2OTL - chains 0 and C of the 31 polymer chains in the assembly; structure by X-ray diffraction, 2.70 A resolution.

# Chain 0
Molecule: 23S ribosomal RNA
From: Haloarcula marismortui
Sequence (2922 nucleotides; each row starts with the number of its first residue):
     2 UUGGCUACUA UGCCAGCUGG UGGAUUGCUC GGCUCAGGCG CUGAUGAAGG ACGUGCCAAG
    62 CUGCGAUAAG CCAUGGGGAG CCGCACGGAG GCGAAGAACC AUGGAUUUCC GAAUGAGAAU
   122 CUCUCUAACA AUUGCUUCGC GCAAUGAGGA ACCCCGAGAA CUGAAACAUC UCAGUAUCGG
   182 GAGGAACAGA AAACGCAAUG UGAUGUCGUU AGUAACCGCG AGUGAACGCG AUACAGCCCA
   242 AACCGAAGCC CUCACGGGCA AUGUGGUGUC AGGGCUACCU CUCAUCAGCC GACCGUCUCG
   302 ACGAAGUCUC UUGGAACAGA GCGUGAUACA GGGUGACAAC CCCGUACUCG AGACCAGUAC
   362 GACGUGCGGU AGUGCCAGAG UAGCGGGGGU UGGAUAUCCC UCGCGAAUAA CGCAGGCAUC
   422 GACUGCGAAG GCUAAACACA ACCUGAGACC GAUAGUGAAC AAGUAGUGUG AACGAACGCU
   482 GCAAAGUACC CUCAGAAGGG AGGCGAAAUA GAGCAUGAAA UCAGUUGGCG AUCGAGCGAC
   542 AGGGCAUACA AGGUCCCUCG ACGAAUGACC GACGCGCGAG CGUCCAGUAA GACUCACGGG
   602 AAGCCGAUGU UCUGUCGUAC GUUUUGAAAA ACGAGCCAGG GAGUGUGUCU GCAUGGCAAG
   662 UCUAACCGGA GUAUCCGGGG AGGCACAGGG AAACCGACAU GGCCGCAGGG CUUUGCCCGA
   722 GGGCCGCCGU CUUCAAGGGC GGGGAGCCAU GUGGACACGA CCCGAAUCCG GACGAUCUAC
   782 GCAUGGACAA GAUGAAGCGU GCCGAAAGGC ACGUGGAAGU CUGUUAGAGU UGGUGUCCUA
   842 CAAUACCCUC UCGUGAUCUA UGUGUAGGGG UGAAAGGCCC AUCGAGUCCG GCAACAGCUG
   902 GUUCCAAUCG AAACAUGUCG AAGCAUGACC UCCGCCGAGG UAGUCUGUGA GGUAGAGCGA
   962 CCGAUUGGUG UGUCCGCCUC CGAGAGGAGU CGGCACACCU GUCAAACUCC AAACUUACAG
  1022 ACGCCGUUUG ACGCGGGGAU UCCGGUGCGC GGGGUAAGCC UGUGUACCAG GAGGGGAACA
  1082 ACCCAGAGAU AGGUUAAGGU CCCCAAGUGU GGAUUAAGUG UAAUCCUCUG AAGGUGGUCU
  1142 CGAGCCCUAG ACAGCCGGGA GGUGAGCUUA GAAGCAGCUA CCCUCUAAGA AAAGCGUAAC
  1202 AGCUUACCGG CCGAGGUUUG AGGCGCCCAA AAUGAUCGGG ACUCAAAUCC ACCACCGAGA
  1262 CCUGUCCGUA CCACUCAUAC UGGUAAUCGA GUAGAUUGGC GCUCUAAUUG GAUGGAAGUA
  1322 GGGGUGAAAA CUCCUAUGGA CCGAUUAGUG ACGAAAAUCC UGGCCAUAGU AGCAGCGAUA
  1382 GUCGGGUGAG AACCCCGACG GCCUAAUGGA UAAGGGUUCC UCAGCACUGC UGAUCAGCUG
  1442 AGGGUUAGCC GGUCCUAAGU CAUACCGCAA CUCGACUAUG ACGAAAUGGG AAACGGGUUA
  1502 AUAUUCCCGU GCCACUAUGC AGUGAAAGUU GACGCCCUGG GGUCGAUCAC GCUGGGCAUU
  1562 CGCCCAGUCG AACCGUCCAA CUCCGUGGAA GCCGUAAUGG CAGGAAGCGG ACGAACGGCG
  1622 GCAUAGGGAA ACGUGAUUCA ACCUGGGGCC CAUGAAAAGA CGAGCAUAGU GUCCGUACCG
  1682 AGAACCGACA CAGGUGUCCA UGGCGGCGAA AGCCAAGGCC UGUCGGGAGC AACCAACGUU
  1742 AGGGAAUUCG GCAAGUUAGU CCCGUACCUU CGGAAGAAGG GAUGCCUGCU CCGGAACGGA
  1802 GCAGGUCGCA GUGACUCGGA AGCUCGGACU GUCUAGUAAC AACAUAGGUG ACCGCAAAUC
  1862 CGCAAGGACU CGUACGGUCA CUGAAUCCUG CCCAGUGCAG GUAUCUGAAC ACCUCGUACA
  1922 AGAGGACGAA GGACCUGUCA ACGGCGGGGG UAACUAUGAC CCUCUUAAGG UAGCGUAGUA
  1982 CCUUGCCGCA UCAGUAGCGG CUUGCAUGAA UGGAUUAACC AGAGCUUCAC UGUCCCAACG
  2042 UUGGGCCCGG UGAACUGUAC AUUCCAGUGC GGAGUCUGGA GACACCCAGG GGGAAGCGAA
  2102 GACCCUAUGG AGCUUUACUG CAGGCUGUCG CUGAGACGUG GUCGCCGAUG UGCAGCAUAG
  2162 GUAGGAGACA CUACACAGGU ACCCGCGCUA GCGGGCCACC GAGUCAACAG UGAAAUACUA
  2222 CCCGUCGGUG ACUGCGACUC UCACUCCGGG AGGAGGACAC CGAUAGCCGG GCAGUUUGAC
  2282 UGGGGCGGUA CGCGCUCGAA AAGAUAUCGA GCGCGCCCUA UGGCUAUCUC AGCCGGGACA
  2342 GAGACCCGGC GAAGAGUGCA AGAGCAAAAG AUAGCUUGAC AGUGUUCUUC CCAACGAGGA
  2402 ACGCUGACGC GAAAGCGUGG UCUAGCGAAC CAAUUAGCCU GCUUGAUGCG GGCAAUUGAU
  2462 GACAGAAAAG CUACCCUAGG GAUAACAGAG UCGUCACUCG CAAGAGCACA UAUCGACCGA
  2522 GUGGCUUGCU ACCUCGAUGU CGGUUCCCUC CAUCCUGCCC GUGCAGAAGC GGGCAAGGGU
  2582 GAGGUUGUUC GCCUAUUAAA GGAGGUCGUG AGCUGGGUUU AGACCGUCGU GAGACAGGUC
  2642 GGCUGCUAUC UACUGGGUGU GUAAUGGUGU CUGACAAGAA CGACCGUAUA GUACGAGAGG
  2702 AACUACGGUU GGUGGCCACU GGUGUACCGG UUGUUCGAGA GAGCACGUGC CGGGUAGCCA
  2762 CGCCACACGG GGUAAGAGCU GAACGCAUCU AAGCUCGAAA CCCACUUGGA AAAGAGACAC
  2822 CGCCGAGGUC CCGCGUACAA GACGCGGUCG AUAGACUCGG GGUGUGCGCG UCGAGGUAAC
  2882 GAGACGUUAA GCCCACGAGC ACUAACAGAC CAAAGCCAUC AU
Disordered / not traced: 2-9, 126-127, 715, 971-998, 1560, 1952-1963, 2137-2236, 2339-2343, 2665-2666, 2915-2923
Sequence notes: conflict C560 (U3155 in 3377779); modified residue (628, 2587-2588, 2619, 2621)
Modified residues: 1MA (6-hydro-1-methyladenosine-5'-monophosphate) at position 628, OMU (o2'-methyluridine 5'-monophosphate) at position 2587, OMG (o2'-methylguanosine-5'-monophosphate) at position 2588, UR3 (3-methyluridine-5'-monophoshate) at position 2619, PSU (pseudouridine-5'-monophosphate) at position 2621
Bound ions: Mg2+ site 1 near G28 (its only coordinating residue here); Na+ site 1: C40, G41; Na+ site 2: G56, A59, G61; Na+ site 3: G66, U107; Mg2+ site 2 near U115 (its only coordinating residue here); Na+ site 4: C141, G142; Na+ site 5 near U146 (its only coordinating residue here); Mg2+ site 3: C162, U2276; K+ site 1: U163, U172; Mg2+ site 4: A165, A167, C168; Na+ site 6: A165, A166, A167; Mg2+ site 5 near A166 (its only coordinating residue here); 63 more Na+ sites not listed; 79 more Mg2+ sites not listed; 1 more K+ sites not listed
Small-molecule neighbours: girodazole (GIR): G2397, A2465, G2466
From the paper describing this entry:
  - binding site for girodazole: A2465, G2466

# Chain C
Molecule: 50S ribosomal protein L4P
From: Haloarcula marismortui
Reference sequence: P12735 (RL4_HALMA); residue numbers follow UniProt; this construct covers 1-246
Sequence (246 residues; numbered 1 to 246; the number before each row is that of its first residue):
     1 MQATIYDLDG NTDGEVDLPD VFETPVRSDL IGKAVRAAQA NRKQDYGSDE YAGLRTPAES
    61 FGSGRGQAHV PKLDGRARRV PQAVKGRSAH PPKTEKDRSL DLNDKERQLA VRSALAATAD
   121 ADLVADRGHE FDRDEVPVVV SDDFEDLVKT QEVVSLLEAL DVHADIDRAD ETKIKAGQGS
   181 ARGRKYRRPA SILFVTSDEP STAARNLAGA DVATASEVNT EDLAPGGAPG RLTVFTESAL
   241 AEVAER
Sequence notes: conflict Leu73 (Gln in P12735)
Bound ions: Na+ site 1: Asp45, Thr94, Lys96; Na+ site 2: Arg55 (shared with G464(0), G475(0) of chain 0)

# How chain 0 and chain C interact
Contacting residue pairs - 222 pairs, chain 0 then chain C:
  C29(0) - Gln178(C)  phosphate contact
  U30(0) - Ala181(C)  phosphate contact
  C34(0) - Gly47(C)  hydrogen bond to the sugar
  C34(0) - Ser48(C)  sugar contact
  C34(0) - Asp49(C)  phosphate contact
  U35(0) - Asp45(C)  hydrogen bond to the sugar
  U35(0) - Tyr46(C)  sugar contact
  U35(0) - Gly47(C)  sugar contact
  U35(0) - Asp49(C)  phosphate contact
  U35(0) - Thr94(C)  hydrogen bond to the phosphate
  C36(0) - Gln44(C)  base contact
  C36(0) - Asp45(C)  sugar contact
  G326(0) - Gln151(C)  phosphate contact
  G326(0) - Asn206(C)  base contact
  A327(0) - Lys149(C)  salt bridge to the phosphate
  A327(0) - Thr150(C)  sugar contact
  A327(0) - Gln151(C)  hydrogen bond to the base
  A327(0) - Asn206(C)  hydrogen bond to the base
  U328(0) - Val148(C)  sugar contact
  U328(0) - Lys149(C)  salt bridge to the phosphate
  U328(0) - Thr150(C)  hydrogen bond to the phosphate
  U328(0) - Thr202(C)  sugar contact
  U328(0) - Arg205(C)  phosphate contact
  A329(0) - Thr150(C)  phosphate contact
  A329(0) - Arg205(C)  salt bridge to the phosphate
  A329(0) - Asn206(C)  phosphate contact
  C330(0) - Asp170(C)  hydrogen bond to the base
  C330(0) - Arg188(C)  base contact
  C330(0) - Asn206(C)  hydrogen bond to the sugar
  C330(0) - Ala208(C)  base contact
  G333(0) - Lys185(C)  phosphate contact
  G333(0) - Tyr186(C)  phosphate contact
  C338(0) - Ile174(C)  sugar contact
  A339(0) - Thr172(C)  phosphate contact
  A339(0) - Ile174(C)  phosphate contact
  A339(0) - Tyr186(C)  hydrogen bond to the phosphate
  A347(0) - Arg205(C)  hydrogen bond to the sugar
  A447(0) - Gln44(C)  hydrogen bond to the sugar
  G448(0) - Gln44(C)  hydrogen bond to the sugar
  G448(0) - Arg184(C)  hydrogen bond to the sugar
  A449(0) - Lys43(C)  base contact
  A449(0) - Gln44(C)  hydrogen bond to the phosphate
  A449(0) - Arg184(C)  hydrogen bond to the phosphate
  C450(0) - Tyr46(C)  sugar contact
  C450(0) - Arg182(C)  salt bridge to the phosphate
  C450(0) - Arg184(C)  salt bridge to the phosphate
  C451(0) - Arg182(C)  salt bridge to the phosphate
  G452(0) - Gln178(C)  hydrogen bond to the sugar
  G452(0) - Arg182(C)  hydrogen bond to the base
  U454(0) - Val84(C)  base contact
  A455(0) - Val84(C)  phosphate contact
  A455(0) - Lys85(C)  hydrogen bond to the phosphate
  G456(0) - Ser88(C)  phosphate contact
  U457(0) - Ser48(C)  phosphate contact
  U457(0) - Asp49(C)  hydrogen bond to the phosphate
  U457(0) - Ala52(C)  phosphate contact
  U457(0) - Arg55(C)  hydrogen bond to the phosphate
  G458(0) - Tyr51(C)  phosphate contact
  G458(0) - Ala52(C)  phosphate contact
  G458(0) - Gly53(C)  hydrogen bond to the phosphate
  G458(0) - Arg55(C)  salt bridge to the phosphate
  G458(0) - Lys85(C)  hydrogen bond to the phosphate
  A459(0) - Lys85(C)  salt bridge to the phosphate
  C474(0) - Pro57(C)  phosphate contact
  C474(0) - Leu73(C)  phosphate contact
  C474(0) - Asp74(C)  hydrogen bond to the sugar
  G475(0) - Thr56(C)  hydrogen bond to the phosphate
  G475(0) - Pro57(C)  phosphate contact
  G475(0) - Leu73(C)  phosphate contact
  G475(0) - Asp74(C)  sugar contact
  A476(0) - Arg78(C)  salt bridge to the phosphate
  A477(0) - Lys85(C)  salt bridge to the phosphate
  G640(0) - Val84(C)  base contact
  G641(0) - Gln82(C)  hydrogen bond to the base
  G642(0) - Pro81(C)  sugar contact
  G642(0) - Gln82(C)  sugar contact
  A643(0) - Ala89(C)  sugar contact
  A643(0) - His90(C)  phosphate contact
  G644(0) - His90(C)  sugar contact
  U645(0) - His90(C)  sugar contact
  U645(0) - Lys93(C)  hydrogen bond to the sugar
  G646(0) - Lys93(C)  sugar contact
  G646(0) - Glu95(C)  sugar contact
  G646(0) - Lys96(C)  salt bridge to the phosphate
  U647(0) - Glu95(C)  sugar contact
  U647(0) - Lys96(C)  phosphate contact
  U647(0) - Asp97(C)  hydrogen bond to the phosphate
  G656(0) - Arg27(C)  phosphate contact
  G656(0) - Leu30(C)  sugar contact
  G656(0) - Asn103(C)  base contact
  G656(0) - Glu106(C)  hydrogen bond to the base
  G657(0) - Arg27(C)  salt bridge to the phosphate
  G657(0) - Leu30(C)  sugar contact
  G657(0) - Asn103(C)  base contact
  G657(0) - Lys105(C)  sugar contact
  G657(0) - Glu106(C)  sugar contact
  C658(0) - Lys105(C)  hydrogen bond to the sugar
  U662(0) - Lys105(C)  salt bridge to the phosphate
  C663(0) - Asn103(C)  sugar contact
  C663(0) - Lys105(C)  salt bridge to the phosphate
  U664(0) - Leu102(C)  phosphate contact
  U664(0) - Asn103(C)  phosphate contact
  U664(0) - Asp104(C)  hydrogen bond to the phosphate
  G670(0) - Glu217(C)  hydrogen bond to the base
  A671(0) - Glu217(C)  hydrogen bond to the sugar
  G672(0) - Ala213(C)  base contact
  G672(0) - Thr214(C)  hydrogen bond to the base
  G672(0) - Glu217(C)  base contact
  G672(0) - Val218(C)  hydrogen bond to the base
  G672(0) - Asn219(C)  base contact
  G672(0) - Asp222(C)  hydrogen bond to the base
  A674(0) - Gln44(C)  hydrogen bond to the base
  U675(0) - Ala38(C)  hydrogen bond to the sugar
  U675(0) - Asn41(C)  phosphate contact
  U675(0) - Arg42(C)  hydrogen bond to the sugar
  C676(0) - Ala38(C)  phosphate contact
  C676(0) - Asn41(C)  hydrogen bond to the phosphate
  C676(0) - Glu217(C)  base contact
  C676(0) - Asn219(C)  hydrogen bond to the sugar
  C677(0) - Arg107(C)  salt bridge to the phosphate
  C677(0) - Ser216(C)  hydrogen bond to the sugar
  C677(0) - Glu217(C)  sugar contact
  C677(0) - Arg246(C)  hydrogen bond to the phosphate
  G678(0) - Arg107(C)  salt bridge to the phosphate
  G678(0) - Gln108(C)  hydrogen bond to the phosphate
  G678(0) - Arg246(C)  salt bridge to the phosphate
  C749(0) - Asn103(C)  hydrogen bond to the sugar
  A750(0) - Lys33(C)  hydrogen bond to the base
  A750(0) - Asp101(C)  hydrogen bond to the sugar
  A750(0) - Leu102(C)  sugar contact
  A750(0) - Asn103(C)  sugar contact
  U751(0) - Lys33(C)  sugar contact
  U751(0) - Leu100(C)  phosphate contact
  U751(0) - Asp101(C)  hydrogen bond to the phosphate
  C762(0) - His90(C)  hydrogen bond to the sugar
  C763(0) - Pro81(C)  sugar contact
  C763(0) - Arg87(C)  phosphate contact
  C763(0) - His90(C)  phosphate contact
  C764(0) - His69(C)  sugar contact
  C764(0) - Val80(C)  phosphate contact
  C764(0) - Pro81(C)  sugar contact
  C764(0) - Gln82(C)  hydrogen bond to the sugar
  C764(0) - Arg87(C)  salt bridge to the phosphate
  G765(0) - His69(C)  hydrogen bond to the sugar
  G765(0) - Pro71(C)  phosphate contact
  G765(0) - Val80(C)  phosphate contact
  A766(0) - Ser60(C)  hydrogen bond to the phosphate
  A766(0) - Gly62(C)  phosphate contact
  A766(0) - His69(C)  sugar contact
  C890(0) - Pro57(C)  phosphate contact
  G891(0) - Pro57(C)  phosphate contact
  A894(0) - Leu54(C)  base contact
  A894(0) - Arg87(C)  hydrogen bond to the base
  C1305(0) - Gly177(C)  phosphate contact
  C1305(0) - Gln178(C)  hydrogen bond to the phosphate
  C1305(0) - Gly179(C)  phosphate contact
  C1305(0) - Arg184(C)  hydrogen bond to the phosphate
  U1306(0) - Lys43(C)  sugar contact
  U1306(0) - Lys175(C)  salt bridge to the phosphate
  U1306(0) - Gly179(C)  phosphate contact
  U1306(0) - Arg184(C)  salt bridge to the phosphate
  A1307(0) - Gln39(C)  hydrogen bond to the sugar
  A1307(0) - Lys175(C)  salt bridge to the phosphate
  A1307(0) - Gly226(C)  sugar contact
  A1308(0) - Arg127(C)  hydrogen bond to the phosphate
  A1308(0) - Arg187(C)  salt bridge to the phosphate
  A1308(0) - Pro225(C)  hydrogen bond to the sugar
  A1308(0) - Gly226(C)  sugar contact
  A1308(0) - Ala228(C)  sugar contact
  U1309(0) - Arg127(C)  salt bridge to the phosphate
  U1309(0) - Gly128(C)  phosphate contact
  U1309(0) - Arg168(C)  salt bridge to the phosphate
  U1309(0) - Arg187(C)  salt bridge to the phosphate
  U1309(0) - Pro189(C)  phosphate contact
  U1309(0) - Ala190(C)  hydrogen bond to the phosphate
  U1310(0) - Gly128(C)  phosphate contact
  U1310(0) - Arg168(C)  salt bridge to the phosphate
  U1310(0) - Lys173(C)  hydrogen bond to the base
  G1311(0) - Lys173(C)  base contact
  C1342(0) - Ile174(C)  hydrogen bond to the base
  C1343(0) - Ile174(C)  hydrogen bond to the base
  C1343(0) - Lys175(C)  phosphate contact
  C1343(0) - Ala176(C)  phosphate contact
  C1343(0) - Gly177(C)  hydrogen bond to the phosphate
  G1344(0) - Lys173(C)  hydrogen bond to the base
  G1344(0) - Ala176(C)  phosphate contact
  A1348(0) - Arg36(C)  hydrogen bond to the sugar
  G1349(0) - Arg36(C)  salt bridge to the phosphate
  G1351(0) - Tyr46(C)  sugar contact
  G1351(0) - Lys96(C)  salt bridge to the phosphate
  A1352(0) - Tyr46(C)  hydrogen bond to the phosphate
  A1352(0) - Ser48(C)  base contact
  A1352(0) - Ser88(C)  hydrogen bond to the base
  A1352(0) - His90(C)  sugar contact
  A1352(0) - Pro91(C)  sugar contact
  A1352(0) - Pro92(C)  phosphate contact
  A1358(0) - Gln82(C)  base contact
  U1359(0) - Ser63(C)  base contact
  U1359(0) - Gly66(C)  base contact
  U1359(0) - Gln67(C)  hydrogen bond to the base
  U1359(0) - Ala68(C)  phosphate contact
  U1359(0) - His69(C)  hydrogen bond to the base
  C1360(0) - Ala68(C)  phosphate contact
  C1360(0) - Val70(C)  sugar contact
  C1360(0) - Gln82(C)  hydrogen bond to the sugar
  C1361(0) - Val70(C)  sugar contact
  C1361(0) - Ala77(C)  phosphate contact
  C1361(0) - Gln82(C)  sugar contact
  C1361(0) - Ala83(C)  sugar contact
  C1361(0) - Val84(C)  hydrogen bond to the sugar
  U1362(0) - Arg76(C)  hydrogen bond to the phosphate
  U1362(0) - Ala77(C)  hydrogen bond to the phosphate
  U1362(0) - Val84(C)  sugar contact
  G1363(0) - Arg76(C)  salt bridge to the phosphate
  A2100(0) - Gly64(C)  hydrogen bond to the phosphate
  A2100(0) - Arg65(C)  phosphate contact
  A2100(0) - Gly66(C)  phosphate contact
  A2101(0) - Ser63(C)  sugar contact
  A2101(0) - Gly64(C)  hydrogen bond to the phosphate
  A2101(0) - Arg65(C)  hydrogen bond to the phosphate
  A2101(0) - Gly66(C)  hydrogen bond to the phosphate
  A2479(0) - Ser63(C)  phosphate contact
Also at the interface, not in a pair above, chain 0 (96 interface residues in all): G332, C348, G467, G680, G752, G760, A761, A767, G892, A1345
Also at the interface, not in a pair above, chain C (117 interface residues in all): Asp29, Ala37, Ala40, Phe61, Gly75, Leu109, Val111, Val154, Gly183, Pro200, Ala203, Leu207, Val212

# In short
96 residues of chain 0 face 117 of chain C across their interface, with 76 hydrogen bonds and 29 salt bridges.
Polar pairs include A327(0)-Gln151(C), A327(0)-Asn206(C) and C330(0)-Asp170(C). Chain 0 binds girodazole.
C40(0) and G41(0) coordinate Na+ site 1. From the paper: a binding site for girodazole at A2465(0) and
G2466(0).
Here chain 0 is 23S ribosomal RNA and chain C is 50S ribosomal protein L4P, both from Haloarcula marismortui.
Entry 2OTL (Girodazole bound to the large subunit of Haloarcula marismortui) was determined by X-ray
diffraction (same publication as 2OTJ).
